2JA8 - chains C and K of the 15 polymer chains in the assembly; structure by X-ray diffraction, 3.80 A resolution.

# Chain C
Protein: DNA-directed RNA polymerase II 45KDA polypeptide
From: Saccharomyces cerevisiae
Notes: EC 2.7.7.6
Reference sequence: P16370 (RPB3_YEAST); numbering as in UniProt (aligned over 1-318)
Sequence (318 residues; row label = number of the first residue in the row):
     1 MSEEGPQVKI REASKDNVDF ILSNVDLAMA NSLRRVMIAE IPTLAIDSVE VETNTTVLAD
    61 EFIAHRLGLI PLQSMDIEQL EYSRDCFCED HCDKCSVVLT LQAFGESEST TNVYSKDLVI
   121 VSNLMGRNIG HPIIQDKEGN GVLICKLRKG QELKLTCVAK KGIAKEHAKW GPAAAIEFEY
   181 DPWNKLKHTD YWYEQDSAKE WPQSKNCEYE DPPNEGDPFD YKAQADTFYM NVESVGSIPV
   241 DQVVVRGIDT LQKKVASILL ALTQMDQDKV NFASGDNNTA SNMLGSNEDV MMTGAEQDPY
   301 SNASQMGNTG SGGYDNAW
Disordered / not traced: 1, 269-318
Curated features (UniProtKB/Swiss-Prot):
  - binding site (Zn(2+)): C86, C88, C92, C95
  - modified residue: S2 (N-acetylserine)
  - natural variant: A30 (A30D: In mutant RPB3-1)
  - mutagenesis: K9 (K9E: Transcript termination readthrough)
Ion coordination: Zn2+: C86, C88, C95

# Chain K
Protein: DNA-directed RNA polymerase II 13.6 kDa polypeptide
From: Saccharomyces cerevisiae
Notes: EC 2.7.7.6
Reference sequence: P38902 (RPB11_YEAST); numbering as in UniProt (aligned over 1-120)
Sequence (120 residues; row label = number of the first residue in the row):
     1 MNAPDRFELF LLGEGESKLK IDPDTKAPNA VVITFEKEDH TLGNLIRAEL LNDRKVLFAA
    61 YKVEHPFFAR FKLRIQTTEG YDPKDALKNA CNSIINKLGA LKTNFETEWN LQTLAADDAF
Disordered / not traced: 115-120
Curated features (UniProtKB/Swiss-Prot):
  - mutagenesis: E108 (E108G/V: Transcript termination readthrough; E108K: Transcript termination readthrough. Lethal), L111 (L111P: Transcript termination readthrough), L114 (L114P: Transcript termination readthrough)

# Interface between chain C and chain K
Residue-residue contacts (67):
  S2(C) with N104(K); T107(K), hydrogen bond (backbone-side chain)
  E4(C) with A100(K); N104(K)
  G5(C) with N104(K)
  P6(C) with K97(K); N104(K)
  Q7(C) with N104(K)
  V8(C) with N104(K); F105(K), hydrophobic; E108(K)
  I10(C) with E108(K); W109(K)
  A13(C) with W109(K), hydrophobic; Q112(K)
  S14(C) with W109(K)
  V18(C) with F105(K), hydrophobic; W109(K), hydrophobic
  D26(C) with E49(K)
  A28(C) with A48(K), hydrophobic
  M29(C) with L45(K), hydrophobic; L98(K), hydrophobic
  S32(C) with T41(K); L45(K)
  R35(C) with D39(K), salt bridge; H40(K); T41(K), hydrogen bond
  V36(C) with T41(K)
  E40(C) with T41(K)
  R84(C) with F10(K); L11(K)
  A164(C) with R6(K)
  K165(C) with R6(K), hydrogen bond (backbone-side chain); L9(K); D39(K), salt bridge
  E166(C) with R6(K), hydrogen bond (backbone-side chain); F7(K); F10(K)
  H167(C) with R6(K)
  D241(C) with W109(K)
  V244(C) with F105(K), hydrophobic
  V245(C) with K102(K); E106(K)
  I248(C) with L98(K), hydrophobic; L101(K), hydrophobic; K102(K)
  D249(C) with K102(K), salt bridge
  L251(C) with L45(K), hydrophobic
  Q252(C) with I95(K), hydrogen bond (side chain-backbone); L98(K); G99(K); K102(K)
  K254(C) with E38(K), salt bridge; T41(K); L42(K)
  V255(C) with L42(K); C91(K), hydrophobic; I94(K), hydrophobic
  I258(C) with C91(K), hydrophobic
  L259(C) with K88(K); C91(K), hydrophobic; N92(K)
  L262(C) with L19(K), hydrophobic; L87(K), hydrophobic; K88(K)
  M265(C) with L19(K)
  D266(C) with K88(K), salt bridge
Other interface residues (no listed pair), chain C (44 interface residues in all): E3, K9, R11, F20, L22, I163, A256, A261
Other interface residues (no listed pair), chain K (41 interface residues in all): S17, K18, I21, F35, N44, I46, N52, K84

# Summary
The interface between chain C and chain K involves 44 residues on one side and 41 on the other, with 5
hydrogen bonds and 5 salt bridges. Among the polar pairs are R35(C)-D39(K), K165(C)-D39(K) and
D249(C)-K102(K).
Here chain C is DNA-directed RNA polymerase II 45KDA polypeptide and chain K is DNA-directed RNA polymerase II
13.6 kDa polypeptide, both from Saccharomyces cerevisiae. Entry 2JA8 (CPD lesion containing RNA Polymerase II
elongation complex D) was determined by X-ray diffraction (same publication as 2JA5, 2JA6 and 2JA7).
